PDB entry 6VOF | electron microscopy, 4.51 A resolution (low resolution: residue-level contacts below are approximate; hydrogen-bond / salt-bridge calls are withheld) | chains A and d of the 26 polymer chains in the assembly

== Chain A ==
Protein: ATP synthase subunit alpha, chloroplastic
From: Spinacia oleracea
Notes: EC 7.1.2.2
UniProt: P06450 (ATPA_SPIOL); residue numbers follow UniProt; this construct covers 1-507
Amino-acid sequence (507 residues; each row starts with the number of its first residue):
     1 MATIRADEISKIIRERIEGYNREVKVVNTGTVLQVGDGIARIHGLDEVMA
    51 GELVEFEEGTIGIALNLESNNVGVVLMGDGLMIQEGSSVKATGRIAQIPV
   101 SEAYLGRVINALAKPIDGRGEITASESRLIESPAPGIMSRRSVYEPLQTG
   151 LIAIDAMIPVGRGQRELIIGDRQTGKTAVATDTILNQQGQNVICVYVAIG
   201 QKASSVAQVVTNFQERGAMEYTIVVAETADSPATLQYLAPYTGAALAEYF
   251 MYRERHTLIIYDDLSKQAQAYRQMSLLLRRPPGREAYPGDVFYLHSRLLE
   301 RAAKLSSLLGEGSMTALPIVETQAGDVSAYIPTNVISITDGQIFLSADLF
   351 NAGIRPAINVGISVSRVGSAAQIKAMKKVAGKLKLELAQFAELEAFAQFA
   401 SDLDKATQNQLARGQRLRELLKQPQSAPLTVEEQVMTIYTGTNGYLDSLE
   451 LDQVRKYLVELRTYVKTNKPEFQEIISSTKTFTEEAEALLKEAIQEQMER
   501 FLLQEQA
Disordered / not traced: 1-7, 504-507
Ligand contacts:
  - ATP (adenosine-5'-triphosphate), molecule 1: Asp171, Arg172, Gln173, Thr174, Gly175, Lys176, Thr177, Ala178, Glu321, Phe350, Arg355, Pro356, Gln423, Pro424, Gln425
  - ATP, molecule 2: Val364, Ser365, Arg366
Swiss-Prot annotation at these positions:
  - binding site (ATP): Gly170 to Thr177
  - site: Ser363 (Required for activity)

== Chain d ==
Protein: ATP synthase delta chain, chloroplastic
From: Spinacia oleracea
UniProt: P11402 (ATPD_SPIOL); residues 1-257 here = UniProt positions 1-257
Amino-acid sequence (257 residues; row label = number of the first residue in the row):
     1 MAALQNPVALQSRTTTAVAALSTSSTTSTPKPFSLSFSSSTATFNPLRLK
    51 ILTASKLTAKPRGGALGTRMVDSTASRYASALADVADVTGTLEATNSDVE
   101 KLIRIFSEEPVYYFFANPVISIDNKRSVLDEIITTSGLQPHTANFINILI
   151 DSERINLVKEILNEFEDVFNKITGTEVAVVTSVVKLENDHLAQIAKGVQK
   201 ITGAKNVRIKTVIDPSLVAGFTIRYGNEGSKLVDMSVKKQLEEIAAQLEM
   251 DDVTLAV
Disordered / not traced: 1-71, 250-257

== Interface between chain A and chain d ==
Contacting residue pairs - 28 pairs, chain A then chain d:
  Glu8(A) - Arg104(d)
  Glu8(A) - Ile105(d)
  Glu8(A) - Glu108(d)
  Ile9(A) - Glu108(d)
  Ile9(A) - Val111(d)
  Ile9(A) - Ile132(d)
  Ile13(A) - Glu131(d)
  Ile13(A) - Ile132(d)
  Ile13(A) - Thr135(d)
  Arg14(A) - Glu108(d)
  Arg16(A) - Asn124(d)
  Arg16(A) - Ser127(d)
  Arg16(A) - Val128(d)
  Ile17(A) - Val111(d)
  Ile17(A) - Phe114(d)
  Ile17(A) - Val128(d)
  Glu18(A) - Pro110(d)
  Tyr20(A) - Phe114(d)
  Tyr20(A) - Asn124(d)
  Asn21(A) - Pro110(d)
  Asn21(A) - Phe114(d)
  Val24(A) - Tyr113(d)
  Val24(A) - Asn117(d)
  Lys25(A) - Tyr113(d)
  Thr31(A) - Val119(d)
  His43(A) - Tyr113(d)
  His43(A) - Asn117(d)
  His43(A) - Val119(d)
Interface residues without a listed pair, chain A (14 interface residues in all): Leu33
Interface residues without a listed pair, chain d (19 interface residues in all): Lys101, Pro118, Ile120, Ser136

== In short ==
The interface between chain A and chain d involves 14 residues on one side and 19 on the other. Chain A binds
ATP. From UniProt: 8 ATP-binding residues on chain A.
Here chain A is ATP synthase subunit alpha, chloroplastic and chain d is ATP synthase delta chain,
chloroplastic, both from Spinacia oleracea. Entry 6VOF (Chloroplast ATP synthase (O2, CF1FO)) was determined
by electron microscopy together with 6VM1, 6VM4, 6VMB, 6VMD, 6VMG, 6VOG and 8 further entries from the same
study.
